PDB entry 7P93 | X-ray diffraction, 1.55 A resolution | chains A and B of the 3 polymer chains in the assembly

Chain A:
Molecule: Leucotoxin LukEv
Source organism: Staphylococcus aureus
UniProtKB: Q2FXB0 (LUKEV_STAA8); residues 12-311 here correspond to UniProt positions 7-306 (UniProt number = residue number - 5)
Amino-acid sequence (308 residues; row label = number of the first residue in the row):
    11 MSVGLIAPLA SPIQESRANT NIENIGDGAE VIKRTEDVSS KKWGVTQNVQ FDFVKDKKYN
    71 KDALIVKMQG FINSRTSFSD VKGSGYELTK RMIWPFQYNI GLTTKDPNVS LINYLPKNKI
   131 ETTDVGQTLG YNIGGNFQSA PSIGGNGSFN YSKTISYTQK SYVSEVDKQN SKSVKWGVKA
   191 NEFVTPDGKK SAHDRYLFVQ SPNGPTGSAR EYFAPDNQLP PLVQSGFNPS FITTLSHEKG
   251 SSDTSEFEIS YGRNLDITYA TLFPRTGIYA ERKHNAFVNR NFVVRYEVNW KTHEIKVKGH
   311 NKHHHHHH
Unresolved in the structure: 11-29, 310-318
Sequence notes: initiating methionine (11); expression tag (312-318)
What the authors report for this chain:
  - conformationally variable residues (side-chain flip): Arg-101

Chain B:
Molecule: Atypical chemokine receptor 1
UniProtKB: Q16570 (ACKR1_HUMAN); numbering as in UniProt (aligned over 34-46)
Amino-acid sequence (14 residues; row label = number of the first residue in the row):
    33 XDSFPDGDYG ANLE
Unresolved in the structure: 33-38
Sequence notes: acetylation (33)
Modified positions: ACE (acetyl group) at position 33; Tyr-41 (O-sulfo-L-tyrosine; TYS)
Swiss-Prot annotation at these positions:
  - modified residue: Tyr-41 (Sulfotyrosine)
  - natural variant: Gly-42 (G42D: Antigen Fy(b))
  - mutagenesis: Tyr-41 (Y41F: Abolishes sulfation. Reduces binding with MGSA/CXCL1, RANTES/CCL5 and MCP-1/CCL2 ...)
What the authors report for this chain:
  - post-translational modification sites: Tyr-41

Chain A / chain B interface:
Pairs across the interface - 21 pairs, chain A then chain B:
  Thr-86(A) / Glu-46(B)
  Ser-87(A) / Asn-44(B)
  Ser-87(A) / Leu-45(B)
  Ser-87(A) / Glu-46(B)
  Phe-88(A) / Ala-43(B)
  Phe-88(A) / Asn-44(B)
  Phe-88(A) / Leu-45(B)  hydrogen bond (backbone-backbone)
  Phe-88(A) / Glu-46(B)
  Ser-89(A) / Gly-42(B)
  Ser-89(A) / Ala-43(B)
  Asp-90(A) / Tyr-41(B)
  Asp-90(A) / Gly-42(B)  hydrogen bond (backbone-backbone)
  Val-91(A) / Asp-40(B)
  Lys-92(A) / Gly-39(B)
  Lys-92(A) / Asp-40(B)  hydrogen bond (backbone-backbone)
  Lys-92(A) / Tyr-41(B)
  Lys-92(A) / Gly-42(B)
  Arg-101(A) / Tyr-41(B)
  Ile-267(A) / Tyr-41(B)
  Tyr-269(A) / Tyr-41(B)
  Lys-283(A) / Tyr-41(B)
Other interface residues (no listed pair), chain A (14 interface residues in all): Ala-219, Arg-220, Phe-287
From the paper, about this interface:
  - specific contacts: Phe-88(A)/Leu-45(B) (hydrophobic contact), Asp-90(A)/Gly-42(B) (backbone contact), Lys-92(A)/Asp-40(B) (backbone contact), Arg-101(A)/Tyr-41(B), Ala-219(A)/Leu-45(B) (hydrophobic contact), Arg-220(A)/Leu-45(B) (hydrophobic contact), Lys-283(A)/Tyr-41(B)

In short:
Chain A and chain B form an interface of 14 and 8 residues respectively; the contacts include 3 hydrogen
bonds. Main-chain hydrogen bonds include Phe-88(A)/Leu-45(B), Asp-90(A)/Gly-42(B) and Lys-92(A)/Asp-40(B). The
authors report hydrophobic contacts between Phe-88(A) and Leu-45(B), Ala-219(A) and Leu-45(B) and Arg-220(A)
and Leu-45(B); backbone contacts between Asp-90(A) and Gly-42(B) and Lys-92(A) and Asp-40(B); contacts between
Arg-101(A) and Tyr-41(B) and Lys-283(A) and Tyr-41(B). The paper reports a modification site at Tyr-41(B);
conformational variability at Arg-101(A).
Chain A is Leucotoxin LukEv (Staphylococcus aureus) and chain B is Atypical chemokine receptor 1; the
structure, Crystal Structure of leukotoxin LukE from Staphylococcus aureus in complex with a sulfated ACKR1
N-terminal peptide, was determined by X-ray diffraction, deposited together with 7P8S, 7P8T, 7P8U and 7P8X.
